1VF5 - chains P and Q of the 16 polymer chains in the assembly; structure by X-ray diffraction, 3.00 A resolution.

# Chain P
Molecule: Cytochrome F
Source organism: Mastigocladus laminosus
UniProtKB: P83793 (CYF_MASLA); residue numbers follow UniProt; this construct covers 1-289
Amino-acid sequence (289 residues; numbered 1 to 289; the number before each row is that of its first residue):
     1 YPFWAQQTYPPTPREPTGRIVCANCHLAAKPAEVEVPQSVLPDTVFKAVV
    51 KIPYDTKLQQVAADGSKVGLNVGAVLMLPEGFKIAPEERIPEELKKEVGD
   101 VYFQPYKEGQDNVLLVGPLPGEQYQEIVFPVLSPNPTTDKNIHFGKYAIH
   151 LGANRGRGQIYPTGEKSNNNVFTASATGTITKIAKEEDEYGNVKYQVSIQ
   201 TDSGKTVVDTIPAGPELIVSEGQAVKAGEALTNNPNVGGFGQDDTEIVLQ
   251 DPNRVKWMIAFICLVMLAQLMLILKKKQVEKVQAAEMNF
Unresolved in the structure: 287-289
Covalent attachments: heme (HEM) linked to C22, C25
Ion coordination: heme Fe: Y1, H26
Small-molecule neighbours: heme (HEM): Y1, P2, W4, A5, Y9, V21, H26, Q60, G69, L70, N71, V72, G73, A74, V75, L115, L119, G152, N154, G156, R157, G158, I160, Y161, P162

# Chain Q
Molecule: Rieske iron-sulfur protein
Source organism: Mastigocladus laminosus
UniProtKB: P83794 (UCRI_MASLA); numbering as in UniProt (aligned over 1-179)
Amino-acid sequence (179 residues; numbered 1 to 179; the number before each row is that of its first residue):
     1 MAQFTESMDVPDMGRRQFMNLLAFGTVTGVALGALYPLVKYFIPPSGGAV
    51 GGGTTAKDKLGNNVKVSKFLESHNAGDRVLVQGLKGDPTYIVVESKEAIR
   101 DYGINAVCTHLGCVVPWNAAENKFKCPCHGSQYDETGRVIRGPAPLSLAL
   151 CHATVQDDNIVLTPWTETDFRTGEKPWWV
Unresolved in the structure: 1-11
Disulfide bonds: C113-C128
Ion coordination: 2Fe-2S cluster Fe: C108, H110, C126, H129
Small-molecule neighbours:
  - 2Fe-2S cluster (FES): C108, H110, L111, G112, C113, V115, C126, C128, H129, G130, S131
  - dioleoyl-phosphatidylcholine (OPC; (7R,17E)-4-hydroxy-N,N,N,7-tetramethyl-7-[(8E)-octadec-8-enoyloxy]-10-oxo-3,5,9-trioxa-4-phosphaheptacos-17-en-1-aminium 4-oxide), molecule 1: Q17, N20, F24
  - dioleoyl-phosphatidylcholine (OPC), molecule 2: V39, F42, I43
  - plastoquinone 9 (PL9; 2,3-dimethyl-5-(3,7,11,15,19,23,27,31,35-nonamethyl-2,6,10,14,18,22,26,30,34-hexatriacontanonaenyl-2,5-cyclohexadiene-1,4-dione-2,3-dimethyl-5-solanesyl-1,4-benzoquinone): F24, V27, T28, A31, A34, L35, L38

# Chain P / chain Q interface
Pairs across the interface (20):
  F261(P) with V30(Q), hydrophobic; A34(Q), hydrophobic
  L264(P) with T26(Q); G29(Q); V30(Q)
  V265(P) with V30(Q), hydrophobic
  A268(P) with T26(Q); V27(Q); V30(Q), hydrophobic
  M271(P) with L22(Q), hydrophobic; A23(Q); T26(Q)
  L272(P) with F24(Q), hydrophobic; V27(Q), hydrophobic
  K275(P) with Q17(Q); M19(Q); N20(Q); A23(Q)
  K276(P) with F24(Q)
  V282(P) with R15(Q)
Other interface residues (no listed pair), chain P (12 interface residues in all): L267, L274, V279

# Summary
Chain P and chain Q each contribute 12 residues to their interface. Ligands of chain Q:
dioleoyl-phosphatidylcholine, plastoquinone 9 and 2Fe-2S cluster. Covalently linked heme: at C25(P). Y1(P) and
H26(P) form the heme Fe site.
Chain P is Cytochrome F and chain Q is Rieske iron-sulfur protein, both from Mastigocladus laminosus; the
structure, Crystal Structure of Cytochrome b6f Complex from M.laminosus, was determined by X-ray diffraction.
